Entry 7EY7 (electron microscopy, 4.30 A resolution (low resolution: residue-level contacts below are approximate; hydrogen-bond / salt-bridge calls are withheld)); this record covers chains d and f of the 42 polymer chains in the assembly.

== Chain d (and f) ==
Protein: Tail fiber protein
From: Escherichia phage T7
Notes: chain f of this document is another copy of the same molecule, construct and numbering; everything in this record applies to it too
UniProtKB: P03748 (FIBER_BPT7); residue numbers follow UniProt; this construct covers 1-553
Sequence (553 residues; row label = number of the first residue in the row):
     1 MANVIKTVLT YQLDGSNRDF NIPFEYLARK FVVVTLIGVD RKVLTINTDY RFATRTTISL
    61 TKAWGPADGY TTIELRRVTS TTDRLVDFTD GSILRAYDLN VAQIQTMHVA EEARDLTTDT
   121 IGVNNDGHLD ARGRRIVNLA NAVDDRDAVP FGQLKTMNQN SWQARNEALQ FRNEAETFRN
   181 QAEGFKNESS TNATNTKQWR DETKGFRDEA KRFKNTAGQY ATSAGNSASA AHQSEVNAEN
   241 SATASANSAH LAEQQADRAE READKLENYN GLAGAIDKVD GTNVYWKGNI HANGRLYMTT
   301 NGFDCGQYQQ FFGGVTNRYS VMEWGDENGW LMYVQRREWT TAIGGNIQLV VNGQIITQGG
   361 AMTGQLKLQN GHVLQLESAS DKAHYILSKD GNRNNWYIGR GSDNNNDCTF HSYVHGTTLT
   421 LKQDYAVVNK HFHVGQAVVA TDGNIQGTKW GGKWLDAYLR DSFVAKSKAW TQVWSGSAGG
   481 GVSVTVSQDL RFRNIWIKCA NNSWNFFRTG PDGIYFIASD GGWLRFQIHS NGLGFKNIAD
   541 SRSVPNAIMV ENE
Not modelled in the structure: 1-2, 118-553

== Chain d / chain f interface ==
Residue-residue contacts - 25 pairs, chain d then chain f:
  Val78(d) - Arg114(f)
  Thr79(d) - Arg114(f)
  Thr81(d) - Met107(f)
  Thr81(d) - Glu111(f)
  Thr81(d) - Arg114(f)
  Arg84(d) - Gln103(f)
  Arg84(d) - Ile104(f)
  Val86(d) - Gln103(f)
  Asp87(d) - Asn100(f)
  Phe88(d) - Ala96(f)
  Phe88(d) - Leu99(f)
  Phe88(d) - Asn100(f)
  Phe88(d) - Gln103(f)
  Asp90(d) - Ala96(f)
  Leu94(d) - Leu94(f)
  Leu94(d) - Leu99(f)
  Ala102(d) - Gln103(f)
  Gln105(d) - Met107(f)
  Thr106(d) - Thr106(f)
  Thr106(d) - Met107(f)
  Thr106(d) - Ala110(f)
  Val109(d) - Arg114(f)
  Ala110(d) - Ala110(f)
  Glu112(d) - Arg114(f)
  Ala113(d) - Arg114(f)
Also at the interface, not in a pair above, chain d (17 interface residues in all): Thr89
Also at the interface, not in a pair above, chain f (12 interface residues in all): Ala113

== Overview ==
The interface between chain d and chain f involves 17 residues on one side and 12 on the other.
Both chains are Tail fiber protein (Escherichia phage T7). Entry 7EY7 (bacteriophage T7 tail complex) was
determined by electron microscopy together with 7EY6, 7EY8, 7EY9 and 7EYB from the same study.
